8QMA - chains N and I of the 19 polymer chains in the assembly; structure by electron microscopy, 3.50 A resolution.

# Chain N
Molecule: PAP10
Organism: Sinapis alba
Amino-acid sequence (184 residues; each row starts with the number of its first residue):
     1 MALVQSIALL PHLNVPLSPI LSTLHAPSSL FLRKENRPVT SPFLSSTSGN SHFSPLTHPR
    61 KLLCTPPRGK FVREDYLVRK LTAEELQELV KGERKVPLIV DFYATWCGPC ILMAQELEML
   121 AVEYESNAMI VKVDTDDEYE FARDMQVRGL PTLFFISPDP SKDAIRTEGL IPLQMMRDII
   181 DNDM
Disordered / not traced: 1-76
Disulfides: Cys-107/Cys-110

# Chain I
Molecule: FLN2
Organism: Sinapis alba
Amino-acid sequence (611 residues; row label = number of the first residue in the row):
     1 MASLSFTQFL PFPRCSVDVP CLQPHGFVKF RGERWKGKHS FLMVAGRRKL SESAPLDEDD
    61 GGNGAVGGKK PTKVPKKSGA RTAKKKVVAK DEPLEESSQL LVDSDNVSDN ESDTKEPVRR
   121 TRKKAAASSD VNEGKTEKKV RRKRTVKKDK EVEDGLVTYD EASDVEEALT VEATDADSEG
   181 EEIDLSKHES EDISHTYGWP PLVCCFGSAQ HAFVPSGRPA NRLLDYERQE RMKDAVWAPE
   241 KYIRAPGGCA GGVAIALASL GGKAAFMGKL GDDDFGQAML YYLNVCQVQT RSVKIDSKRV
   301 TACSTMKISK RGRLKSTCVK PCAEDSLSKS EINVDVLKEA KMFYFTTHSL LDKKMMSTTL
   361 QAIKISKQLG NVIFYDLNLP LPLWQSLEET KSLIQEVWDL ADVIEVTKQE LEFLCGIEPT
   421 EEFDTKNNDS SKFVHYEPET VEPLWHENLK ILFVTNGTSK IHYYTKEHNG AVLGMEDVPI
   481 TPFTRDMSAS GDGIVAGLIR MLTVQPDLMN DKGYLERTAR YAIECGVVDQ WLLAQTRGYP
   541 PKDDMEEEED DDEEEEMESD PNGIRSITER EYRTSKPYDE PDGPYVMKPV EEREYRKLEL
   601 VGSMGEDDDS S
Disordered / not traced: 1-197, 310-315, 542-611

# Interface between chain N and chain I
Pairs across the interface (79; chain N residue first):
  Lys-91(N) / Ser-309(I)  hydrogen bond (side chain-backbone)
  Thr-105(N) / Arg-485(I)  hydrogen bond (backbone-side chain)
  Trp-106(N) / Val-214(I)  hydrophobic
  Trp-106(N) / Ser-216(I)
  Trp-106(N) / Gly-217(I)
  Trp-106(N) / Ile-243(I)  hydrophobic
  Trp-106(N) / Arg-485(I)
  Trp-106(N) / Asp-486(I)
  Gly-108(N) / Phe-483(I)
  Gly-108(N) / Asp-486(I)  hydrogen bond (backbone-side chain)
  Pro-109(N) / Ala-212(I)
  Pro-109(N) / Asp-486(I)
  Pro-109(N) / Arg-537(I)
  Ile-111(N) / Pro-482(I)  hydrophobic
  Ile-111(N) / Phe-483(I)  hydrophobic
  Leu-112(N) / Phe-483(I)  hydrophobic
  Leu-112(N) / Arg-537(I)
  Gln-115(N) / Phe-483(I)
  Gln-115(N) / Pro-541(I)
  Thr-135(N) / Leu-381(I)
  Tyr-139(N) / Gln-385(I)
  Arg-143(N) / Pro-382(I)  hydrogen bond (side chain-backbone)
  Arg-143(N) / Gln-385(I)
  Arg-143(N) / Ser-386(I)
  Arg-143(N) / Glu-389(I)  salt bridge
  Asp-144(N) / Ser-316(I)  hydrogen bond (backbone-side chain)
  Met-145(N) / Ser-309(I)
  Met-145(N) / Ser-316(I)  hydrogen bond
  Gln-146(N) / Lys-307(I)
  Gln-146(N) / Ser-316(I)  hydrogen bond (side chain-backbone)
  Gln-146(N) / Thr-317(I)
  Gln-146(N) / Cys-318(I)  hydrogen bond
  Val-147(N) / Leu-381(I)  hydrophobic
  Val-147(N) / Pro-382(I)
  Arg-148(N) / Phe-213(I)
  Arg-148(N) / Pro-215(I)
  Arg-148(N) / Asp-325(I)  salt bridge
  Arg-148(N) / His-348(I)
  Arg-148(N) / Leu-351(I)
  Arg-148(N) / Pro-380(I)
  Arg-148(N) / Leu-381(I)
  Arg-148(N) / Pro-382(I)
  Gly-149(N) / Phe-213(I)
  Gly-149(N) / Val-214(I)
  Gly-149(N) / Pro-215(I)
  Leu-150(N) / Phe-213(I)
  Leu-150(N) / Val-214(I)  hydrogen bond (backbone-backbone)
  Pro-151(N) / Ala-212(I)
  Pro-151(N) / Phe-213(I)
  Thr-152(N) / Phe-213(I)
  Asp-163(N) / Thr-305(I)
  Asp-163(N) / Met-306(I)
  Asp-163(N) / Lys-307(I)  hydrogen bond (side chain-backbone)
  Asp-163(N) / Ile-308(I)
  Ala-164(N) / Thr-305(I)
  Ala-164(N) / Met-306(I)
  Ala-164(N) / Lys-307(I)  hydrogen bond (backbone-backbone)
  Ile-165(N) / Cys-303(I)  hydrophobic
  Ile-165(N) / Ser-304(I)
  Ile-165(N) / Thr-305(I)
  Arg-166(N) / Ala-302(I)
  Arg-166(N) / Cys-303(I)
  Arg-166(N) / Ser-304(I)  hydrogen bond (backbone-backbone)
  Arg-166(N) / Lys-307(I)
  Thr-167(N) / Ala-302(I)
  Thr-167(N) / Cys-303(I)  hydrogen bond
  Glu-168(N) / Gln-210(I)  hydrogen bond
  Glu-168(N) / Phe-213(I)
  Glu-168(N) / Ala-302(I)
  Gly-169(N) / His-211(I)
  Gly-169(N) / Phe-213(I)
  Leu-170(N) / His-211(I)  hydrogen bond (backbone-backbone)
  Leu-170(N) / Ala-212(I)  hydrophobic
  Ile-171(N) / Ala-302(I)  hydrophobic
  Pro-172(N) / Phe-275(I)
  Met-175(N) / Asp-273(I)
  Met-175(N) / Phe-275(I)  hydrophobic
  Met-175(N) / Cys-303(I)  hydrophobic
  Ile-179(N) / Cys-303(I)  hydrophobic
Also at the interface, not in a pair above, chain N (35 interface residues in all): Cys-107, Ala-142, Lys-162
Also at the interface, not in a pair above, chain I (40 interface residues in all): Ala-245, Val-300, Thr-484

# Overview
Chain N and chain I form an interface of 35 and 40 residues respectively; the contacts include 15 hydrogen
bonds and 2 salt bridges. Polar pairs include Arg-143(N)/Glu-389(I), Arg-148(N)/Asp-325(I) and
Lys-91(N)/Ser-309(I).
Here chain N is PAP10 and chain I is FLN2, both from Sinapis alba. Entry 8QMA (Structure of the
plastid-encoded RNA polymerase complex (PEP) from Sinapis alba) was determined by electron microscopy.
